PDB entry 4R2R | X-ray diffraction, 2.09 A resolution | chains A and B of the 3 polymer chains in the assembly

Chain A:
Name: Wilms tumor protein, isoform 4/CRA_a
Organism: Homo sapiens
Notes: fragment: Zinc Finger 2-4
UniProt: P19544 (WT1_HUMAN); numbering as in UniProt (aligned over 350-437)
Sequence (93 residues; row label = number of the first residue in the row):
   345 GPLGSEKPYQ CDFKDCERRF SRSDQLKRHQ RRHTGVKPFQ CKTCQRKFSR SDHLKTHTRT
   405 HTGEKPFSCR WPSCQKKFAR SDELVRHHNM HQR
Not modelled in the structure: 345-348, 437
Construct notes: expression tag (345-349)
Metal / ion sites: Zn2+ site 1: Cys355, Cys360, His373, His377; Zn2+ site 2: Cys385, Cys388, His401, His405; Zn2+ site 3: Cys413, Cys418, His431, His435
What the authors report for this chain:
  - binding site for the 11-nt DNA strand (chain B): Arg366, Gln369, Arg372
  - conformationally variable residues (side-chain flip): Gln369
  - mutagenesis - E427Q: unchanged binding to 5hmCx2 or 5fCx2
  - mutagenesis - E427Q: increased binding to 5caCx2
  - mutagenesis - Q369P/E427P: decreased binding to unmodified C

Chain B:
Molecule: 11-nt DNA strand
Sequence (11 nucleotides; row label = number of the first residue in the row):
     1 AGCGTGGGXG T
Modified residues: 1CC (5-carboxy-2'-deoxycytidine monophosphate) at position 9

How chain A and chain B interact:
Contacting residue pairs - 28 pairs, chain A then chain B:
  Arg362(A) with DG7(B), salt bridge to the phosphate
  Phe364(A) with DG8(B), phosphate contact
  Arg366(A) with DG10(B), hydrogen bond to the base; DT11(B), hydrogen bond to the base
  Gln369(A) with 1CC_9(B), base contact
  Arg372(A) with DG7(B), hydrogen bond to the base; DG8(B), hydrogen bond to the base; 1CC_9(B), base contact
  His373(A) with DG7(B), salt bridge to the phosphate
  Arg376(A) with DG6(B), hydrogen bond to the phosphate; DG7(B), salt bridge to the phosphate
  Lys381(A) with DT5(B), salt bridge to the phosphate
  Arg390(A) with DG4(B), hydrogen bond to the phosphate
  Phe392(A) with DT5(B), phosphate contact
  Arg394(A) with DG6(B), hydrogen bond to the base; DG7(B), hydrogen bond to the base
  His397(A) with DT5(B), stacking on the base; DG6(B), hydrogen bond to the base
  His401(A) with DG4(B), salt bridge to the phosphate
  Thr404(A) with DC3(B), phosphate contact
  Phe422(A) with DG2(B), phosphate contact
  Arg424(A) with DC3(B), base contact; DG4(B), hydrogen bond to the base; DT5(B), hydrogen bond to the base
  Glu427(A) with DG2(B), sugar contact
  Arg430(A) with DA1(B), base contact; DG2(B), hydrogen bond to the base; DC3(B), base contact
Interface residues without a listed pair, chain A (21 interface residues in all): Ser393, Thr400, Lys409

In short:
21 residues of chain A face 11 of chain B across their interface, with 12 hydrogen bonds, 5 salt bridges and 1
aromatic stacking contact. Polar contacts include Arg366(A)-DG10(B), Arg366(A)-DT11(B) and Arg372(A)-DG7(B).
From the paper: a binding site for the 11-nt DNA strand (chain B) at Arg366(A), Gln369(A) and Arg372(A); E427Q
of chain A increases binding to 5caCx2.
Here chain A is Wilms tumor protein, isoform 4/CRA_a (Homo sapiens) and chain B is an 11-nt DNA strand. Entry
4R2R (Wilms Tumor Protein (WT1) zinc fingers in complex with carboxylated DNA) was determined by X-ray
diffraction, deposited together with 4R2A, 4R2C, 4R2D, 4R2E, 4R2P, 4R2Q and 4R2S.
